Entry 8PMF (X-ray diffraction, 0.95 A resolution); this record covers chains D and A of the 3 polymer chains in the assembly.

[Chain D]
Molecule: 12-nt DNA strand
Sequence (12 nucleotides; numbered 1 to 12; the number before each row is that of its first residue):
     1 AACCGTTTAG CG

[Chain A]
Molecule: BarH-like 2 homeobox protein
Organism: Homo sapiens
UniProtKB: Q9NY43 (BARH2_HUMAN); residue numbers follow UniProt; this construct covers 228-293
Chain sequence (66 residues; row label = number of the first residue in the row):
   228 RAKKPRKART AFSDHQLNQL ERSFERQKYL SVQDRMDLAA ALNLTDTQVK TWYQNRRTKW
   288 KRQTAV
Curated features (UniProtKB/Swiss-Prot):
  - DNA-binding region: Pro232 to Thr291 (Homeobox)
From the paper describing this entry:
  - binding site for the 12-nt DNA strand: Arg233, Arg236, Thr278, Asn282
  - specificity-determining residues: Thr278, Asn282, Thr285
  - binding site for the 12-nt DNA strand (chain D): Asn282, Thr285
  - conformationally variable residues (side-chain flip): Arg289
  - mutagenesis - T278I, T278V: unchanged binding to TAAAC

[Interface between chain D and chain A]
Pairs across the interface - 18 pairs, chain D then chain A:
  DA2(D) - Val259(A)  phosphate contact
  DA2(D) - Arg262(A)  salt bridge to the phosphate
  DA2(D) - Lys277(A)  salt bridge to the phosphate
  DC3(D) - Tyr256(A)  phosphate contact
  DC3(D) - Leu257(A)  phosphate contact
  DC3(D) - Lys277(A)  phosphate contact
  DC3(D) - Gln281(A)  sugar contact
  DC3(D) - Arg284(A)  salt bridge to the phosphate
  DC4(D) - Tyr256(A)  hydrogen bond to the phosphate
  DC4(D) - Gln281(A)  hydrogen bond to the phosphate
  DC4(D) - Arg284(A)  salt bridge to the phosphate
  DG5(D) - Lys288(A)  salt bridge to the phosphate
  DT6(D) - Thr285(A)  base contact
  DA9(D) - Arg233(A)  sugar contact
  DA9(D) - Arg236(A)  base contact
  DG10(D) - Arg228(A)  salt bridge to the phosphate
  DG10(D) - Arg233(A)  phosphate contact
  DG10(D) - Arg236(A)  hydrogen bond to the base
Other interface residues (no listed pair), chain D (10 interface residues in all): DA1, DT8, DC11
Other interface residues (no listed pair), chain A (14 interface residues in all): Ala229, Asn282

[Overview]
10 residues of chain D and 14 residues of chain A are in contact; the contacts include 3 hydrogen bonds and 6
salt bridges. Among the polar pairs are DG10(D)-Arg236(A), DC4(D)-Tyr256(A) and DC4(D)-Gln281(A). The paper
reports a binding site for the 12-nt DNA strand at Arg233(A), Arg236(A) and Thr278(A) among others; T278I and
T278V of chain A leave binding to TAAAC unchanged.
Chain D is a 12-nt DNA strand and chain A is BarH-like 2 homeobox protein (Homo sapiens); the structure,
transcription factor BARHL2 bound to DNA sequences, was determined by X-ray diffraction, deposited together
with 7Z5I, 7Z5K, 8PM5, 8PM7, 8PMC, 8PMN and 4 further entries.
